Entry 6BBM (electron microscopy, 4.10 A resolution (low resolution: residue-level contacts below are approximate; hydrogen-bond / salt-bridge calls are withheld)); this record covers chains E and X of the 11 polymer chains in the assembly.

[Chain E]
Protein: Replicative DNA helicase
From: Escherichia coli O111:NM
Notes: EC 3.6.4.12
UniProt: A0A365Q7M1 (A0A365Q7M1_ECOLX); residue numbers follow UniProt; this construct covers 1-471
Chain sequence (471 residues; row label = number of the first residue in the row):
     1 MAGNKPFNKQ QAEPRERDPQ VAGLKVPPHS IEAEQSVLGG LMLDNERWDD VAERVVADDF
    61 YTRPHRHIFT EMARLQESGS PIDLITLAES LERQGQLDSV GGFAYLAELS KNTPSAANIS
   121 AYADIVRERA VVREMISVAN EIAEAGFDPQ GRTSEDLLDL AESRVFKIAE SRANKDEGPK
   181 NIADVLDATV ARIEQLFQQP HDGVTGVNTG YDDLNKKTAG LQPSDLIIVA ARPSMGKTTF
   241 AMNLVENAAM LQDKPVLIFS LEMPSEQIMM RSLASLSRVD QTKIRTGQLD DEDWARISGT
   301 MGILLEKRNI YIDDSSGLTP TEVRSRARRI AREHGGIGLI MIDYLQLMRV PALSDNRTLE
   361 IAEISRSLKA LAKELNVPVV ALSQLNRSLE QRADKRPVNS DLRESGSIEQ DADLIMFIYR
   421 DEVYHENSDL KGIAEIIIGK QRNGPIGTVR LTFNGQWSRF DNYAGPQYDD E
Unresolved in the structure: 1-17
Small-molecule neighbours:
  - ADP (adenosine-5'-diphosphate), molecule 1: Arg232, Pro233, Ser234, Met235, Gly236, Lys237, Thr238, Thr239, Glu262, Met263, Arg271, Asp280, Gln281, Thr282, Gly455
  - ADP, molecule 2: Gln441, Arg442, Asn443, Gly444
From the paper describing this entry:
  - catalytic residues: Glu262
  - binding site for ADP: Lys440, Arg442

[Chain X]
Protein: Replication protein P
From: Escherichia phage lambda
UniProt: P03689 (VRPP_LAMBD); residues 1-107 carry their UniProt numbers (107 of 233 residues fall inside the UniProt entry; the rest is not from it)
Chain sequence (233 residues; row label = number of the first residue in the row; X marks 126 residues of unknown identity (built as UNK)):
     1 MKNIAAQMVN FDREQMRRIA NNMPEQYDEK PQVQQVAQII NGVFSQLLAT FPASLANRDQ
    61 NEVNEIRRQW VLAFRENGIT TMEQVNAGMR VARRQNRPFL PSPGQFVXXX XXXXXXXXXX
   121 XXXXXXXXXX XXXXXXXXXX XXXXXXXXXX XXXXXXXXXX XXXXXXXXXX XXXXXXXXXX
   181 XXXXXXXXXX XXXXXXXXXX XXXXXXXXXX XXXXXXXXXX XXXXXXXXXX XXX
Unresolved in the structure: 1-112

[How chain E and chain X interact]
Interface residues of chain E (facing chain X), 14 residues: Lys283, Gln288, Leu289, Asp290, Trp294, Ser298, Glu390, Gln391, Tyr424, Glu426, Asn427, Ser428, Lys431, Gln456

[Summary]
Chain E and chain X make no direct contact in this assembly. Ligands of chain E: ADP. The paper reports the
catalytic residue Glu262(E); a binding site for ADP at Lys440(E) and Arg442(E).
Chain E is Replicative DNA helicase (Escherichia coli O111:NM) and chain X is Replication protein P
(Escherichia phage lambda); the structure, Mechanisms of Opening and Closing of the Bacterial Replicative
Helicase: The DnaB Helicase and Lambda P ..., was determined by electron microscopy.
